Entry 6R1J (X-ray diffraction, 1.92 A resolution); this record covers chains J and D.

# Chain J
Protein: Uncharacterized protein
From: Aeromonas hydrophila J-1
Reference sequence: A0A1U6XZ15 (A0A1U6XZ15_AERHY); residue numbers follow UniProt; this construct covers 1-132, 135-266
Chain sequence (272 residues; row label = number of the first residue in the row; note: 1 number in that range is skipped by the numbering (no residue carries it; nothing is unmodelled there)):
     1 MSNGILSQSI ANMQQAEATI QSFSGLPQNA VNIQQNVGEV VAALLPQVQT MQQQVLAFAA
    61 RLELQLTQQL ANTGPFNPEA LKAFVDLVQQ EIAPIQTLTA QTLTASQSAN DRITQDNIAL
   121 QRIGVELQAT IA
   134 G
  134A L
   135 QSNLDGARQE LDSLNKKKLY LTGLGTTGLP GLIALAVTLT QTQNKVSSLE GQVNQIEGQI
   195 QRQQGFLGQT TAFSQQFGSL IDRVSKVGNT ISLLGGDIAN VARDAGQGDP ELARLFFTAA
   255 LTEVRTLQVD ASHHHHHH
Unresolved in the structure: 1-2, 239-242, 271-272
Construct notes: engineered mutation Thr156 (Leu in A0A1U6XZ15), Thr160 (Leu in A0A1U6XZ15), Thr161 (Leu in A0A1U6XZ15); expression tag (267-272)
Metal / ion sites: Na+ site 1 near Glu17 (its only coordinating residue here); Na+ site 2: Thr224, Asp264

# Chain D
Protein: Uncharacterized protein
From: Aeromonas hydrophila J-1
Reference sequence: A0A1U6XZ15 (A0A1U6XZ15_AERHY); residue numbers follow UniProt; this construct covers 1-266
Chain sequence (272 residues; row label = number of the first residue in the row):
     1 MSNGILSQSI ANMQQAEATI QSFSGLPQNA VNIQQNVGEV VAALLPQVQT MQQQVLAFAA
    61 RLELQLTQQL ANTGPFNPEA LKAFVDLVQQ EIAPIQTLTA QTLTASQSAN DRITQDNIAL
   121 QRIGVELQAT IAGLQSNLDG ARQELDSLNK KKLYLTGLGT TGLPGLIALA VTLTQTQNKV
   181 SSLEGQVNQI EGQIQRQQGF LGQTTAFSQQ FGSLIDRVSK VGNTISLLGG DIANVARDAG
   241 QGDPELARLF FTAALTEVRT LQVDASHHHH HH
Unresolved in the structure: 1-3, 74-76, 233-243, 269-272
Construct notes: engineered mutation Thr156 (Leu in A0A1U6XZ15), Thr160 (Leu in A0A1U6XZ15), Thr161 (Leu in A0A1U6XZ15); expression tag (267-272)

# Chain J / chain D interface
No residue of chain J is in contact with chain D in this assembly.

# Summary
Chain J and chain D make no direct contact in this assembly. Thr224(J) and Asp264(J) coordinate Na+ site 2.
Both chains are Uncharacterized protein (Aeromonas hydrophila J-1). Entry 6R1J (Structure of the soluble AhlC
triple head mutant of the tripartite alpha-pore forming toxin, AHL, from ...) was determined by X-ray
diffraction, deposited together with 6H2D, 6H2E, 6H2F, 6GRJ and 6GRK.
